PDB entry 6PUQ | X-ray diffraction, 1.56 A resolution | chain A

== Chain A ==
Protein: Wybutosine biosynthesis protein Tyw1
Source organism: Schizosaccharomyces japonicus (strain yFS275 / FY16936)
Reference sequence: B6K6D6 (B6K6D6_SCHJY); numbering as in UniProt (aligned over 30-251)
Chain sequence (222 residues; numbered 30 to 251; the number before each row is that of its first residue):
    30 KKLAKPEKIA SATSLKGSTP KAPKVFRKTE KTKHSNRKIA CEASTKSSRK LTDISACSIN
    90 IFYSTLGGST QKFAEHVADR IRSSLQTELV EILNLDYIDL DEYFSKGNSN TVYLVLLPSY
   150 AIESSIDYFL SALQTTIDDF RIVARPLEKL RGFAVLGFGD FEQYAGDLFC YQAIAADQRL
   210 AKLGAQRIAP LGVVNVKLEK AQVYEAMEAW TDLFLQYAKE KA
Not modelled in the structure: 30-77, 249-251
Metal / ion sites: Mg2+ site 1: Ser93, Thr94, Asn123, Asp125; Mg2+ site 2: Ser98, Thr99 (together with FMN); Mg2+ site 3: Leu146, Ser148, Phe187; Mg2+ site 4: Ile151, Ser153, Gln201; Mg2+ site 5: Val184, Asp206, Ala218
Small-molecule neighbours: FMN (flavin mononucleotide): Ser93, Thr94, Leu95, Gly96, Gly97, Ser98, Thr99, Pro147, Ser148, Tyr149, Ala150, Ile151, Phe187, Gly188, Asp189, Tyr193, Leu197, Phe198, Cys199, Tyr200, Val225
From the paper describing this entry:
  - binding site for flavin mononucleotide: Thr94 to Thr99, Ser148, Tyr149, Tyr193, Leu197, Cys199

== Summary ==
Chain A binds flavin mononucleotide. Ser93, Thr94, Asn123 and Asp125 form the Mg2+ site 1. The Mg2+ site 2 is
built by Ser98 and Thr99. From the paper: a binding site for flavin mononucleotide at Thr94, Ser148 and Tyr149
among others.
Chain A is Wybutosine biosynthesis protein Tyw1 (Schizosaccharomyces japonicus (strain yFS275 / FY16936)); the
structure, 1.56 A crystal structure of flavodoxin-like domain of Schizosaccharomyces japonicus putative
tRNAPhe 4-demethylwyosine synthase Tyw1 in ..., was determined by X-ray diffraction.
